2Y5F - chains A and L; structure by X-ray diffraction, 1.29 A resolution.

== Chain A ==
Name: Activated factor xa heavy chain
Source organism: Homo sapiens
Notes: EC 3.4.21.6
UniProt: P00742 (FA10_HUMAN); the construct lacks a stretch of the UniProt sequence and is renumbered around it, so the offset changes along the chain: 16-61 = UniProt 235-280; 62-124 = UniProt 282-344; 125-131 = UniProt 346-352; 132-145 = UniProt 355-368; 4 more segments
Chain sequence (234 residues; numbered 16 to 244 plus 7 insertion-coded residues; 2 numbers in that range are skipped by the numbering (no residue carries them; nothing is unmodelled there); the number before each row is that of its first residue; a row labelled like 131A-131B holds insertion residues (131A, then the next letters in order)):
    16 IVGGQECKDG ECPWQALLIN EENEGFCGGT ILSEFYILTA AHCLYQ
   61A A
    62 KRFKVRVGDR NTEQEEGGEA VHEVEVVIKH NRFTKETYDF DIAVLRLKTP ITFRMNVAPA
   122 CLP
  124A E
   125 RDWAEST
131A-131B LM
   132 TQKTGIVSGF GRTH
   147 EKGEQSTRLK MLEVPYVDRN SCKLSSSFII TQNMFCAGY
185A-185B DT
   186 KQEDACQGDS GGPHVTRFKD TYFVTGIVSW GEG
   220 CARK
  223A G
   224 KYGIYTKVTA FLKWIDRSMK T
Sequence notes: engineered mutation Glu150 (Arg372 in P00742)
Disulfide bonds: Cys22-Cys27, Cys42-Cys58, Cys168-Cys182, Cys191-Cys220
Bound ions: Na+ site 1: Asp70, Asn72, Gln75, Glu80; Na+ site 2: Tyr185, Asp185A, Arg222, Lys224
Ligand contacts: XWG ((3as,4r,5s,8as,8br)-4-[5-(5-chlorothiophen-2-yl)-1,2-oxazol-3-yl]-2-[3-[1-(2-hydroxyethyl)pyrrolidin-1-ium-1-yl]propyl]-4,6,7,8,8a,8b-hexahydro-3ah-pyrrolo[3,4-a]pyrrolizine-1,3-dione): Glu97, Thr98, Tyr99, Arg143, Phe174, Asp189, Ala190, Cys191, Gln192, Ser195, Val213, Ser214, Trp215, Gly216, Gly218, Cys220, Gly226, Ile227, Tyr228

== Chain L ==
Name: Factor X light chain
Source organism: Homo sapiens
Notes: EC 3.4.21.6
UniProt: P00742 (FA10_HUMAN); residues 87-140 here correspond to UniProt positions 127-180 (UniProt number = residue number + 40)
Chain sequence (54 residues; each row starts with the number of its first residue):
    87 KLCSLDNGDC DQFCHEEQNS VVCSCARGYT LADNGKACIP TGPYPCGKQT LERR
Disulfide bonds: Cys89-Cys100, Cys96-Cys109, Cys111-Cys124

== Interface between chain A and chain L ==
Inter-chain disulfides: Cys122(A)-Cys132(L)
Pairs across the interface (45; chain A residue first):
  Asp24(A) with Leu137(L); Arg139(L), salt bridge
  Gly25(A) with Gln135(L); Thr136(L), hydrogen bond (backbone-backbone)
  Glu26(A) with Gln135(L), hydrogen bond (backbone-side chain); Leu137(L)
  Pro28(A) with Lys134(L); Thr136(L)
  Trp29(A) with Gly133(L); Lys134(L)
  Phe114(A) with Tyr130(L), hydrophobic
  Arg115(A) with Tyr130(L); Thr136(L)
  Met116(A) with Tyr130(L); Thr136(L), hydrogen bond; Arg139(L)
  Asn117(A) with Thr136(L), hydrogen bond (backbone-side chain)
  Ala119(A) with Thr136(L)
  Pro120(A) with Tyr130(L); Cys132(L); Gly133(L), hydrogen bond (backbone-backbone)
  Ala121(A) with Cys132(L); Gly133(L)
  Cys122(A) with Cys132(L), disulfide; Gly133(L)
  Leu123(A) with Phe99(L)
  Pro124(A) with Phe99(L), hydrophobic
  Glu124A(A) with Phe99(L); His101(L), salt bridge
  Trp127(A) with Asn93(L), hydrogen bond; Gln98(L), hydrogen bond (side chain-backbone); Phe99(L), hydrophobic; Cys100(L)
  Phe203(A) with Asn93(L); Asp97(L)
  Lys204(A) with Cys96(L), hydrogen bond (side chain-backbone); Asp97(L)
  Asp205(A) with Gly133(L); Lys134(L), hydrogen bond (backbone-side chain)
  Thr206(A) with Cys132(L); Gly133(L); Lys134(L), hydrogen bond
  Tyr207(A) with Gly133(L), hydrogen bond (backbone-backbone); Gln135(L)
  Phe208(A) with Phe99(L), hydrophobic
Also at the interface, not in a pair above, chain A (25 interface residues in all): Val118, Thr131
Also at the interface, not in a pair above, chain L (19 interface residues in all): Asp95, Ala112, Tyr115, Pro131

== Overview ==
The interface between chain A and chain L involves 25 residues on one side and 19 on the other, with 1
disulfide bond, 11 hydrogen bonds and 2 salt bridges. Polar pairs include Asp24(A)-Arg139(L),
Glu124A(A)-His101(L) and Glu26(A)-Gln135(L). Chain A binds compound XWG.
Here chain A is Activated factor xa heavy chain and chain L is Factor X light chain, both from Homo sapiens.
Entry 2Y5F (Factor xa - cation inhibitor complex) was determined by X-ray diffraction (same publication as
2Y5H).
